Entry 8BE0 (electron microscopy, 2.34 A resolution); this record covers chains B and V of the 6 polymer chains in the assembly.

# Chain B
Protein: RNA-directed RNA polymerase catalytic subunit
Organism: Influenza B virus (B/Memphis/13/2003)
Notes: EC 2.7.7.48
UniProtKB: Q5V8Y6 (Q5V8Y6_9INFB); residues 1-752 here = UniProt positions 1-752
Chain sequence (772 residues; numbered -8 to 763; the number before each row is that of its first residue; numbers below 1 keep their minus sign (Gly-8 is residue -8)):
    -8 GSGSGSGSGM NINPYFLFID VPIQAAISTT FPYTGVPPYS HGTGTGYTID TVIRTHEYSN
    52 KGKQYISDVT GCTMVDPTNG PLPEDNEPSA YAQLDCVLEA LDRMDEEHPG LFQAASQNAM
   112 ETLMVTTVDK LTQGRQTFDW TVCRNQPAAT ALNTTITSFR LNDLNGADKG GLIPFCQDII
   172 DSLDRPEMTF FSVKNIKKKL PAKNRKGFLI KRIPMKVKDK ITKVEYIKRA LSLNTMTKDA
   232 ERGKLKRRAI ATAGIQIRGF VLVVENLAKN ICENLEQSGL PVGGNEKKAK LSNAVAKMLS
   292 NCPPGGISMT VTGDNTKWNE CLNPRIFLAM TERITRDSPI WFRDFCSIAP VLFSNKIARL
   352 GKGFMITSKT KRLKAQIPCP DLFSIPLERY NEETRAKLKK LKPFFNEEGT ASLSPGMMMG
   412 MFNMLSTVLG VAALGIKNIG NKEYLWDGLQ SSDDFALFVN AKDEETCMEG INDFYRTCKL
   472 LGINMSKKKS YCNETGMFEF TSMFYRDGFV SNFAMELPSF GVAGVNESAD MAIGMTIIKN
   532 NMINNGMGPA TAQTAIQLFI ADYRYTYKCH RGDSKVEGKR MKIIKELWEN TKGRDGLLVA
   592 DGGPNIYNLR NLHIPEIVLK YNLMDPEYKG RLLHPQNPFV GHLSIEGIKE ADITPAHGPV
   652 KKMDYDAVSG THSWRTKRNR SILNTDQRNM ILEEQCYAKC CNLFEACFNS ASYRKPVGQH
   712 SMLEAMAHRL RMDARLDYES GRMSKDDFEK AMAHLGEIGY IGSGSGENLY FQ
Unresolved in the structure: -8 to -1, 194-198, 636-654, 750-763
Construct notes: expression tag (-8 to 0, 753-763)
Ion coordination: Mg2+ site 1: Gly304, Asp445; Mg2+ site 2: Asp305, Asp444 (shared with 1 residue of chain M)

# Chain V
Molecule: 5' vRNA
Sequence (14 nucleotides; each row starts with the number of its first residue):
     1 AGUAGUAACA AGUU
Unresolved in the structure: 13-14

# How chain B and chain V interact
Pairs across the interface (16; chain B residue first):
  His32(B) - G5(V)  sugar contact
  His32(B) - A7(V)  sugar contact
  His32(B) - A8(V)  sugar contact
  Gly33(B) - A7(V)  phosphate contact
  Gly33(B) - A8(V)  phosphate contact
  Thr34(B) - A7(V)  hydrogen bond to the phosphate
  Thr34(B) - A8(V)  hydrogen bond to the phosphate
  Tyr38(B) - U6(V)  phosphate contact
  Leu200(B) - G12(V)  sugar contact
  Lys237(B) - U6(V)  hydrogen bond to the base
  Met356(B) - A8(V)  sugar contact
  Met356(B) - C9(V)  phosphate contact
  Lys365(B) - C9(V)  salt bridge to the phosphate
  Glu384(B) - U6(V)  base contact
  Leu674(B) - G12(V)  base contact
  Asn675(B) - G12(V)  hydrogen bond to the sugar
Also at the interface, not in a pair above, chain B (17 interface residues in all): Gly37, Arg238, Phe355, Lys360, Arg363, Thr385
Also at the interface, not in a pair above, chain V (10 interface residues in all): A1, A4, A10, A11

# Summary
Chain B and chain V form an interface of 17 and 10 residues respectively; the contacts include 4 hydrogen
bonds and 1 salt bridge. Among the polar pairs are Lys237(B)-U6(V), Asn675(B)-G12(V) and Thr34(B)-A7(V).
Gly304(B) and Asp445(B) form the Mg2+ site 1.
Chain B is RNA-directed RNA polymerase catalytic subunit (Influenza B virus (B/Memphis/13/2003)) and chain V
is 5' vRNA; the structure, Early transcription elongation state of influenza B/Mem polymerase backtracked due
to double incoproation of nucleotide analogue ..., was determined by electron microscopy (same publication as
7R1F, 8BDR and 8BF5).
